PDB entry 7QJ4 | electron microscopy, 9.00 A resolution (very low resolution: no residue pairs are listed; an interface is given only as per-side residue counts) | chains E and F of the 28 polymer chains in the assembly

Chain E:
Molecule: Gamma-tubulin complex component 2
From: Homo sapiens
UniProt: Q9BSJ2 (GCP2_HUMAN); residues 1-902 here = UniProt positions 1-902
Chain sequence (902 residues; row label = number of the first residue in the row):
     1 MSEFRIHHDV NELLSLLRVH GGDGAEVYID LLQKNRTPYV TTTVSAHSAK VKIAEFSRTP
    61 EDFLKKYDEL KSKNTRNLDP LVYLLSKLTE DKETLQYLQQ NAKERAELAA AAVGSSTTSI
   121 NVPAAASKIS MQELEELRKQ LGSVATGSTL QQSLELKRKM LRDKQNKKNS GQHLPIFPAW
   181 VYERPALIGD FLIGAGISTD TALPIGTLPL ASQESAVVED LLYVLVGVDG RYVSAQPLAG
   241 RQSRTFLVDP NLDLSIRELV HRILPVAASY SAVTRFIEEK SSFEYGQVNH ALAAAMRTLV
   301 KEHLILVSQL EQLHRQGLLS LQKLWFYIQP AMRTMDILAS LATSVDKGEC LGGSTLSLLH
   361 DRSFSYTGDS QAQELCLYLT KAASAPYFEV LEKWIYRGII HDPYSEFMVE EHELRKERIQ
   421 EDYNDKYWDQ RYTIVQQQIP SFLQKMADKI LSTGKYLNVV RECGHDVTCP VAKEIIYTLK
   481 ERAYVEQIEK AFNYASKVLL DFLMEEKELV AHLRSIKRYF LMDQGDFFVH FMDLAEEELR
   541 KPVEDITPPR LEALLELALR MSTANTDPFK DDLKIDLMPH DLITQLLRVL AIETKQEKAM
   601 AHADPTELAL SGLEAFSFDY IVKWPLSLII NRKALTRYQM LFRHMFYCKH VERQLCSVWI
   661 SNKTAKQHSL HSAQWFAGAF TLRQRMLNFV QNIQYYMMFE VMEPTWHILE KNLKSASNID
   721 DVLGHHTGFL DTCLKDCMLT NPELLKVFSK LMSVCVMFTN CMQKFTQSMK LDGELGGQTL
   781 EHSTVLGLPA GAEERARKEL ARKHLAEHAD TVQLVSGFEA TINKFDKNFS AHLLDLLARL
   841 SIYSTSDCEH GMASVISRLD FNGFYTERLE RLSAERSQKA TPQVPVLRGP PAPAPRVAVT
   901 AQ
Not modelled in the structure: 1-149, 194-200, 587-606, 664-673, 772-813, 845-850, 873-902
Swiss-Prot annotation at these positions:
  - modified residue: Y83 (Phosphotyrosine)

Chain F:
Molecule: Gamma-tubulin complex component 3
From: Homo sapiens
UniProt: Q96CW5 (GCP3_HUMAN); numbering as in UniProt (aligned over 1-907)
Chain sequence (907 residues; row label = number of the first residue in the row):
     1 MATPDQKSPN VLLQNLCCRI LGRSEADVAQ QFQYAVRVIG SNFAPTVERD EFLVAEKIKK
    61 ELIRQRREAD AALFSELHRK LHSQGVLKNK WSILYLLLSL SEDPRRQPSK VSSYATLFAQ
   121 ALPRDAHSTP YYYARPQTLP LSYQDRSAQS AQSSGSVGSS GISSIGLCAL SGPAPAPQSL
   181 LPGQSNQAPG VGDCLRQQLG SRLAWTLTAN QPSSQATTSK GVPSAVSRNM TRSRREGDTG
   241 GTMEITEAAL VRDILYVFQG IDGKNIKMNN TENCYKVEGK ANLSRSLRDT AVRLSELGWL
   301 HNKIRRYTDQ RSLDRSFGLV GQSFCAALHQ ELREYYRLLS VLHSQLQLED DQGVNLGLES
   361 SLTLRRLLVW TYDPKIRLKT LAALVDHCQG RKGGELASAV HAYTKTGDPY MRSLVQHILS
   421 LVSHPVLSFL YRWIYDGELE DTYHEFFVAS DPTVKTDRLW HDKYTLRKSM IPSFMTMDQS
   481 RKVLLIGKSI NFLHQVCHDQ TPTTKMIAVT KSAESPQDAA DLFTDLENAF QGKIDAAYFE
   541 TSKYLLDVLN KKYSLLDHMQ AMRRYLLLGQ GDFIRHLMDL LKPELVRPAT TLYQHNLTGI
   601 LETAVRATNA QFDSPEILRR LDVRLLEVSP GDTGWDVFSL DYHVDGPIAT VFTRECMSHY
   661 LRVFNFLWRA KRMEYILTDI RKGHMCNAKL LRNMPEFSGV LHQCHILASE MVHFIHQMQY
   721 YITFEVLECS WDELWNKVQQ AQDLDHIIAA HEVFLDTIIS RCLLDSDSRA LLNQLRAVFD
   781 QIIELQNAQD AIYRAALEEL QRRLQFEEKK KQREIEGQWG VTAAEEEEEN KRIGEFKESI
   841 PKMCSQLRIL THFYQGIVQQ FLVLLTTSSD ESLRFLSFRL DFNEHYKARE PRLRVSLGTR
   901 GRRSSHT
Not modelled in the structure: 1-244, 348-361, 506-523, 812-826, 891-907
Swiss-Prot annotation at these positions:
  - modified residue: A2 (N-acetylalanine), S113 (Phosphoserine)

How chain E and chain F interact:
At this resolution (9 A) residue pairs are not listed: 45 residues of chain E and 39 of chain F lie at the interface.

In short:
45 residues of chain E and 39 residues of chain F are in contact.
Chain E is Gamma-tubulin complex component 2 and chain F is Gamma-tubulin complex component 3, both from Homo
sapiens; the structure, Structure of recombinant human gamma-Tubulin Ring Complex 10-spoked assembly
intermediate (spokes 5-14), was determined by electron microscopy (same publication as 7QJ0, 7QJ1, 7QJ2, 7QJ3,
7QJD and 7QJE).
